Entry 6M6H (electron microscopy, 4.50 A resolution (low resolution: residue-level contacts below are approximate; hydrogen-bond / salt-bridge calls are withheld)); this record covers chains R and T of the 20 polymer chains in the assembly.

Chain R:
Protein: Triplex capsid protein 2
Source organism: Human herpesvirus 2
Reference sequence: G9I239 (G9I239_HHV2); numbering as in UniProt (aligned over 1-318)
Sequence (318 residues; row label = number of the first residue in the row):
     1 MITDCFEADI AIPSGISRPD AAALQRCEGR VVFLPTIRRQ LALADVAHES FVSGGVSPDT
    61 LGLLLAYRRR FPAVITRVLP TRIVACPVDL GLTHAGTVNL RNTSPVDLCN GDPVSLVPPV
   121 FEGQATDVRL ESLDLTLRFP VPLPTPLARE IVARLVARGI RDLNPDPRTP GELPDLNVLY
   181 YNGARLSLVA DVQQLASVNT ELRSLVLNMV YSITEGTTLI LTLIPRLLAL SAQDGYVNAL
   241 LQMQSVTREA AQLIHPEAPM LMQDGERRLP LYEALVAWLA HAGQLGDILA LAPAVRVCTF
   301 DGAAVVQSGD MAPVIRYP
Disordered / not traced: 1-4, 167-173, 231-234, 263-266
Cystine bridges: Cys5-Cys86

Chain T:
Protein: Triplex capsid protein 1
Source organism: Human herpesvirus 2
Reference sequence: G9I260 (G9I260_HHV2); numbering as in UniProt (aligned over 1-466)
Sequence (466 residues; numbered 1 to 466; the number before each row is that of its first residue):
     1 MKTKPLPTAP MAWAESAVET TTSPRELAGH APLRRVLRPP IARRDGPVLL GDRAPRRTAS
    61 TMWLLGIDPA ESSPGTRATR DDTEQAVDKI LRGARRAGGL TVPGAPRYHL TRQVTLTDLC
   121 QPNAERAGAL LLALRHPTDL PHLARHRAPP GRQTERLAEA WGQLLEASAL GSGRAESGCA
   181 RAGLVSFNFL VAACAAAYDA RDAAEAVRAH ITTNYGGTRA GARLDRFSEC LRAMVHTHVF
   241 PHEVMRFFGG LVSWVTQDEL ASVTAVCSGP QEATHTGHPG RPCSAVTIPA CAFVDLDAEL
   301 CLGGPGAAFL YLVFTYRQCR DQELCCVYVV KSQLPPRGLE AALERLFGRL RITNTIHGAE
   361 DMTPPPPNRN VDFPLAVLAA SSQSPRCSAS QVTNPQFVDR LYRWQPDLRG RPTARTCTYA
   421 AFAELGVMPD DSPRCLHRTE RFGAVGVPVV ILEGVVWRPG GWRACA
Disordered / not traced: 1-105, 169-175, 216-219, 354-415, 442-444
Cystine bridges: Cys194-Cys325
Sequence notes: conflict Cys283 (Arg in G9I260)

Interface between chain R and chain T:
Pairs across the interface - 31 pairs, chain R then chain T:
  His94(R) with Pro106(T); Ser268(T); Gly269(T); Pro459(T)
  Ala95(R) with Pro106(T)
  Leu108(R) with His136(T)
  Asn110(R) with Phe247(T); Phe248(T)
  Pro146(R) with Arg246(T)
  Tyr180(R) with His142(T)
  Tyr181(R) with His136(T); Asp139(T)
  Asn182(R) with His136(T); Thr138(T); Asp139(T)
  Gln244(R) with Thr353(T)
  Cys298(R) with His109(T); Thr111(T); Cys267(T), disulfide
  Thr299(R) with Leu110(T); Thr111(T); Arg112(T)
  Phe300(R) with Leu110(T); Thr111(T); Arg112(T); Thr264(T)
  Asp301(R) with Arg112(T)
  Ala304(R) with Gln113(T)
  Ile315(R) with His109(T); Ser268(T)
  Pro318(R) with Pro459(T)
Other interface residues (no listed pair), chain R (21 interface residues in all): Leu92, Cys109, Leu179, Gly183, Gly302
Other interface residues (no listed pair), chain T (21 interface residues in all): Arg135, Pro137
Inter-chain disulfides: Cys298(R)-Cys267(T)

Summary:
The chain R/chain T interface involves 21 residues from each chain, with 1 disulfide bond.
Chain R is Triplex capsid protein 2 and chain T is Triplex capsid protein 1, both from Human herpesvirus 2;
the structure, Structure of HSV2 C-capsid portal vertex, was determined by electron microscopy (same
publication as 6M6G and 6M6I).
